Entry 4AJT (X-ray diffraction, 2.50 A resolution); this record covers chain A.

== Chain A ==
Protein: Protein Z-dependent protease inhibitor
Source organism: Mus musculus
UniProt: Q8R121 (ZPI_MOUSE); residues 1-427 here correspond to UniProt positions 22-448 (UniProt number = residue number + 21)
Sequence (427 residues; numbered 1 to 427; the number before each row is that of its first residue):
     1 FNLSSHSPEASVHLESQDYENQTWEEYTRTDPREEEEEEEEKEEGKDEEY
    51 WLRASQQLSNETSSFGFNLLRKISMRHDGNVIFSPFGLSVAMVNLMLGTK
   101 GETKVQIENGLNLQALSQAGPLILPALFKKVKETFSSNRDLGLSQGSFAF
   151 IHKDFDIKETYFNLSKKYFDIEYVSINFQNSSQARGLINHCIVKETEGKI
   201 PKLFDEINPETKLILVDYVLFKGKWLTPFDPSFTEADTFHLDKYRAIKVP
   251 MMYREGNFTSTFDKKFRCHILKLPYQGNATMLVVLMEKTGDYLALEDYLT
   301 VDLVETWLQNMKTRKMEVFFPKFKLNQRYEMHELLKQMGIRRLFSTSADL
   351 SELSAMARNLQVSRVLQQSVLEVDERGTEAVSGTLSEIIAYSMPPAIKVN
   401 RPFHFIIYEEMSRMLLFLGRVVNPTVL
Not modelled in the structure: 1-46, 380-386, 426-427
Curated features (UniProtKB/Swiss-Prot):
  - region: Ala-119 to Ser-136 (Heparin-binding)
  - site: Tyr-244 (Essential for interaction with PROZ), Asp-297 (Essential for interaction with PROZ), Tyr-391, Ser-392 (Reactive bond)
  - glycosylation (N-linked (GlcNAc...) asparagine): Asn-60, Asn-163, Asn-257, Asn-278

== Overview ==
Chain A is Protein Z-dependent protease inhibitor (Mus musculus); the structure, The crystal structure of
mouse protein-Z dependent protease inhibitor(mZPI), was determined by X-ray diffraction (same publication as
4AFX and 4AJU).
